Entry 4C56 (X-ray diffraction, 2.90 A resolution); this record covers chains K and L of the 6 polymer chains in the assembly.

[Chain K]
Name: MHC class II antigen
From: Homo sapiens
Notes: fragment: immunoglobulin domain
UniProtKB: A9JJF6 (A9JJF6_HUMAN); residues 1-190 here correspond to UniProt positions 30-219 (UniProt number = residue number + 29)
Chain sequence (190 residues; each row starts with the number of its first residue):
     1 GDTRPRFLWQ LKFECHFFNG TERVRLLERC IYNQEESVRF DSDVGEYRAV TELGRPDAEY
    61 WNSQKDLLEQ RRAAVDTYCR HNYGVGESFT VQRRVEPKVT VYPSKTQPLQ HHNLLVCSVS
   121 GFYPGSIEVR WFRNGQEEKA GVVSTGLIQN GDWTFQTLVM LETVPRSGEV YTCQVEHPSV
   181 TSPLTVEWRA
Not modelled in the structure: 1
Disulfides: C15-C79, C117-C173

[Chain L]
Name: Hemagglutinin
Notes: fragment: ha peptide, residues 327-339
UniProtKB: Q03909 (HEMA_I89A7); residues 1-13 here correspond to UniProt positions 327-339 (UniProt number = residue number + 326)
Chain sequence (13 residues; row label = number of the first residue in the row):
     1 PKYVKQNTLK LAT

[How chain K and chain L interact]
Contacting residue pairs - 27 pairs, chain K then chain L:
  L11(K) - T8(L)
  F13(K) - Q6(L)
  E28(K) - L9(L)
  Y47(K) - L9(L)
  P56(K) - A12(L)
  D57(K) - L11(L)
  D57(K) - A12(L)  hydrogen bond (side chain-backbone)
  Y60(K) - K10(L)
  W61(K) - L9(L)
  W61(K) - K10(L)  hydrogen bond (side chain-backbone)
  W61(K) - L11(L)  hydrophobic
  L67(K) - L9(L)  hydrophobic
  Q70(K) - Q6(L)  hydrogen bond
  R71(K) - Q6(L)  hydrogen bond
  R71(K) - N7(L)  hydrogen bond (side chain-backbone)
  R71(K) - L9(L)
  A74(K) - Q6(L)
  Y78(K) - V4(L)
  Y78(K) - Q6(L)
  H81(K) - K2(L)  hydrogen bond (side chain-backbone)
  H81(K) - V4(L)
  N82(K) - Y3(L)
  N82(K) - V4(L)  hydrogen bond (side chain-backbone)
  V85(K) - K2(L)
  V85(K) - Y3(L)  hydrophobic
  G86(K) - Y3(L)
  F89(K) - Y3(L)
Also at the interface, not in a pair above, chain K (20 interface residues in all): W9, T77
Also at the interface, not in a pair above, chain L (12 interface residues in all): P1, K5

[In short]
20 residues of chain K face 12 of chain L across their interface, with 7 hydrogen bonds. Among the polar pairs
are D57(K)-A12(L), W61(K)-K10(L) and Q70(K)-Q6(L).
Here chain K is MHC class II antigen (Homo sapiens) and chain L is Hemagglutinin. Entry 4C56 (X-ray structure
of the complex between staphylococcal enterotoxin B, T cell receptor and major histocompatibility complex ...)
was determined by X-ray diffraction.
